7PAU - chains m and 3 of the 32 polymer chains in the assembly; structure by electron microscopy, 8.30 A resolution (very low resolution: no residue pairs are listed; an interface is given only as per-side residue counts).

== Chain m ==
Protein: 50S ribosomal protein L17
From: Mycoplasma pneumoniae M129
UniProtKB: Q59547 (RL17_MYCPN); residues 1-124 here = UniProt positions 1-124
Amino-acid sequence (124 residues; each row starts with the number of its first residue):
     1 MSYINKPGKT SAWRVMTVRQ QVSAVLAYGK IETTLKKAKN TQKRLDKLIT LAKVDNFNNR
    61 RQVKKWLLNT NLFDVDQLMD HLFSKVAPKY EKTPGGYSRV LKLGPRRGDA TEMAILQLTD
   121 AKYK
Not modelled in the structure: 1, 121-124

== Chain 3 ==
Molecule: 23S ribosomal RNA
From: Mycoplasma pneumoniae M129
Sequence (2907 nucleotides; numbered 1 to 2907; the number before each row is that of its first residue):
     1 UACAAUAAGU UACUAAGGGC UUAUGGUGGA UGCCUUGGCA CUAAUAGGCG AUGAAGGACG
    61 UGUUAACCUG CGAUAAGCUU CGGGUAGGUG GUAAGAACCU CAGAUCCGGA GAUUUCCGAA
   121 UGGAGCAAUC CGGUAGUUGG AAACAGCUAU CAUUAAUUGA UGAAUAAAUA GUCAAUUAAA
   181 GCAAUACGUG GUGAAGUGAA ACAUCUCAGU AGCCACAGGA AAAGAAAACG AAUGUGAUUC
   241 CGUGUGUAGU GGCGAGCGAA AGCGGAACAG GCCAAACUUA UCAUUAGAUA GGGGUUGUAG
   301 GGCUUGCAAU GUGGACUUGA AAACGAUAGA AGAAGCUGUU GGAAAGCAGC GCGCAAAAGG
   361 GUGAUAGCCC CGUAUUUGAA AUUGUUUUCA UACCUAGCGA GAUCCCUGAG UAGCUCGGAA
   421 AACGUUAUUU UGAGUGAAUC UGCCCAGACC AUUGGGUAAG CCUAAAUACU AAUUAGUGAC
   481 CGAUAGCGAA ACAGUACCGU GAGGGAAAGG UGAAAAGAAC CCAGAGAUGG GAGUGAAAUA
   541 GAUUCUGAAA CCAUAUGCCU ACAACGUGUC AGAGCACAUU AAUGUGUGAU GGCGUGCGUU
   601 UUGAAGUAUG AGCCGGCGAG UUAUGAUAGC AAGCGUUAGU UAACCAGGAG AUGGGGAGCU
   661 GUAGCGAAAG CGAGUUUUAA AAGAGCGUUU GUUUGUUAUU AUAGACCCGA AACGGGUUGA
   721 GCUAGUCAUG AGCAGGUUGA AGGUUGAGUA ACAUCAACUG GAGGACCGAA CCGACUCUCG
   781 UUGAAACGAU AGCGGAUGAC UUGUGAUUAG GGGUGAAAUU CCAAUCGAAA UCCGUGAUAG
   841 CUGGUUCUCG UCGAAAUAGC UUUAAGGCUA GCGUGAGAUC ACAAAUAAGU GGAGGUAAAG
   901 CUACUGAAUG UAUGAUGGCG CCACCUAGGC GUACUGAAUA CAAUUAAACU CUGAAUGCCA
   961 UUUAUUUUAU UCUCGCAGUC AGACAGUGGG GGAUAAGCUU CAUUGUCAAG AGGGGAAGAG
  1021 CCCAGAUCAU UAAAUAAGGU CCCCAAAAUA UACUAAGUGG AAAAGGAUGU GAAAGUGCUA
  1081 AAACAGCAAG GAUGUUGGCU UAGAAGCAGC CAUCGUUUAA AGAGUGCGUA ACAGCUCACU
  1141 UGUCGAGUGU UUUUGCGCCG AAGAUGUAAC GGGGCUAAGU AUAUUACCGA AUUUAUGGAU
  1201 AAGAUUUAUA UCUUGUGGUA GACGAGCGUU GUAUUGGAGU UGAAGUCAAA GCGUGAGCAU
  1261 UGGUGGAUCC AAUACAAGUG AGAAUGCCGG CAUGAGUAAC GCUUGGGAGU GAGAAUCUCC
  1321 CAAACCGAUU GACUAAGGUU UCCUGGACCA GGGUCGUCCU UCCAGGGUUA GUCUGGACCU
  1381 AAGCUGAGGC UGAAAAGCGU AGGCGAUGGA CAACAGGUUA AUAUUCCUGU ACUUACAGUU
  1441 AGACUGAUGG AGUGACAAAG AAGGUUUUCC ACCCCCAUAA UUGGAUUUGG GGAUAAAUCA
  1501 UAAGGUGGUA CAAUAGGCAA AUCCGUUGUG CAUAACAUUG AGUGAUGAUG UCGAGUGAAU
  1561 GAGUGAUCAA GUAGCGAAGG UGGUAUUAAU CAUGCUUUCA AGAAAAGCUU CUAGGGUUAA
  1621 UCUAGCUGUA ACCAGUACCG AGAACGAACA CACGUAGUCA AGGAGAGGAU CCUAAGGUUA
  1681 GCGAGUGAAC UAUAGCCAAG GAACUCUGCA AAUUAACCCC GUAAGUUAGC GAGAAGGGGU
  1741 GCUUAUGUAA AAGUAAGCCG CAGUGAAGAA CGAGGGGGGA CUGUUUAACU AAAACACAAC
  1801 UCUAUGCCAA ACCGUAAGGU GAUGUAUAUG GGGUGACACC UGCCCAGUGC UGGAAGGUUA
  1861 AAGAAGGAGG UUAGCGCAAG CGAAGCUUUU AACUGAAGCC CCAGUGAACG GCGGCCGUAA
  1921 CUAUAACGGU CCUAAGGUAG CGAAAUUCCU AGUCGGGUAA AUUCCGUCCC GCUUGAAUGG
  1981 UGUAACCAUC UCUUGACUGU CUCGGCUAUA GACUCGGUGA AAUCCAGGUA CGGGUGAAGA
  2041 CACCCGUUAG GCGCAACGGG ACGGAAAGAC CCCGUGAAGC UUUACUGUAG CUUAAUAUUG
  2101 AUCAGGACAU UAUCAUGUAG AGAAUAGGUA GGAGCAAUCG AUGCAAGUUC GCUAGGACUU
  2161 GUUGAUGCGA AAGGUGGAAU ACUACCCUUG GUUGUGUGCU GUUCUAAUUG GUAACUGUUA
  2221 UCCAGUUUCA AGACAGUGUU AGGUGGGCAG UUUGACUGGG GCGGUCGCCU CCUAAAAGGU
  2281 AACGGAGGCG UACAAAGGUA CCUUCAGUAC GGUUGGAAAU CGUAUGUAGA GUGUAAUGGU
  2341 GUAAGGGUGC UUGACUGUGA GACAUACAGG UCGAACAGGU GAGAAAUCAG GUCAUAGUGA
  2401 UCCGGUGGUC CAGUAUGGAA UGGCCAUCGC UCAACGGAUA AAAGCUACUC CGGGGAUAAC
  2461 AGGCUGAUAC UGCCCAAGAG UUCAUAUCGA CGGCAGUGUU UGGCACCUCG AUGUCGACUC
  2521 AUCUCAUCCU CGAGCUGAAG CAGGUUCGAA GGGUUCGGCU GUUCGCCGAU UAAAGAGAUA
  2581 CGUGAGUUGG GUUCAAACCG UCGUGAGACA GGUUGGUCCC UAUCUAUUGU GCCCGUAGGA
  2641 AGAUUGAAGA GUGUUGCUUC UAGUACGAGA GGACCGAAGC GAGGACACCU CUUAUGCUCC
  2701 AGUUGUAGCG CCAGCUGCAC CGCUGGGUAG UAACGUGUCU AUUAGAUAAA CGCUGAAAGC
  2761 AUCUAAGUGU GAAACUAUCU CAAAGAUUAA UCUUCCCAUU UCGCAAGAAA GUAAGAGCCG
  2821 UCAAAGACGA UGACGUUGAU AGGUUACAGG UGUAAGCAUA GUGAUAUGUU GAGCUGAGUA
  2881 AUACUAAUUG CUCGAGGACU UAUUGGA
Not modelled in the structure: 1-7, 923-927, 1560-1569, 2901-2907

== Interface between chain m and chain 3 ==
At this resolution (8 A) residue pairs are not listed: 59 residues of chain m and 63 of chain 3 lie at the interface.

== Overview ==
59 residues of chain m face 63 of chain 3 across their interface.
Chain m is 50S ribosomal protein L17 and chain 3 is 23S ribosomal RNA, both from Mycoplasma pneumoniae M129;
the structure, free 50S in complex with ribosome recycling factor in untreated Mycoplasma pneumoniae cells,
was determined by electron microscopy together with 7OOC, 7OOD, 7P6Z, 7PAH, 7PAI, 7PAJ and 23 further entries
from the same study.
